PDB entry 8BWY | electron microscopy, 38.00 A resolution (very low resolution: no residue pairs are listed; an interface is given only as per-side residue counts) | chains d and M of the 19 polymer chains in the assembly

# Chain d
Protein: Dynein intermediate chain 2
Organism: Chlamydomonas reinhardtii
Reference sequence: I7M008 (I7M008_TETTS); the author numbering skips numbers that UniProt does not, so the offset changes along the chain: 1-258 = UniProt 1-258; 926-1334 = UniProt 259-667
Sequence (667 residues; numbered 1 to 1334; 667 numbers in that range are skipped by the numbering (no residue carries them; nothing is unmodelled there); the number before each row is that of its first residue):
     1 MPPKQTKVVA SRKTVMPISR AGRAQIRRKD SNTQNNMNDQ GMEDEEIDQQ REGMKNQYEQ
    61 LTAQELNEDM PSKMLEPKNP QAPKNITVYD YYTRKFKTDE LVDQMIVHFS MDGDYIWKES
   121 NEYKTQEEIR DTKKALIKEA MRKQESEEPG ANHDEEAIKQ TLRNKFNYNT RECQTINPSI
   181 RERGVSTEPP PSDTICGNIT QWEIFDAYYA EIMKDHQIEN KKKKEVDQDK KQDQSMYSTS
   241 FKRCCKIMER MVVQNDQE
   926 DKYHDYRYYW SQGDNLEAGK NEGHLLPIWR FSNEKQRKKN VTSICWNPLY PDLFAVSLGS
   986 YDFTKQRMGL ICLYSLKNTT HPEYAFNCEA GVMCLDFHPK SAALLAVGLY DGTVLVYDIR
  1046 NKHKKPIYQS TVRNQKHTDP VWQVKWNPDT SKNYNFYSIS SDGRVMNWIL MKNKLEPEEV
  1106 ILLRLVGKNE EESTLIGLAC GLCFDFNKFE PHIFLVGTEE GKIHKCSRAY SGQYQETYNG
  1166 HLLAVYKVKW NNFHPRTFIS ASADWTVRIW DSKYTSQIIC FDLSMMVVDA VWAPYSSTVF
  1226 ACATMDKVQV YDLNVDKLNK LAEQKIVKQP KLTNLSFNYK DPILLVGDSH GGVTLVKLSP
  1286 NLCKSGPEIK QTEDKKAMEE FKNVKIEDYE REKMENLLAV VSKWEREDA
Disordered / not traced: 1-74, 140-162, 202-234, 926-932, 940-960, 1048-1061, 1100-1113, 1313-1334

# Chain M
Protein: Dynein light chain
Organism: Chlamydomonas reinhardtii
Reference sequence: Q1HFW0 (Q1HFW0_TETTH); numbering as in UniProt (aligned over 1-87)
Sequence (87 residues; numbered 1 to 87; the number before each row is that of its first residue):
     1 MNHEPEVKAT DMEEDMIKRV KEIAINAVKE YKQEKQIAHY IKYEFDKIDG YGWNCIVGRN
    61 FGSHIIHQTK KYIFFKINEL CLLLWKA
Disordered / not traced: 1

# Chain d / chain M interface
At this resolution (38 A) residue pairs are not listed: 20 residues of chain d and 21 of chain M lie at the interface.

# Overview
20 residues of chain d face 21 of chain M across their interface.
Chain d is Dynein intermediate chain 2 and chain M is Dynein light chain, both from Chlamydomonas reinhardtii;
the structure, In situ outer dynein arm from Chlamydomonas reinhardtii in a pre-power stroke state, was
determined by electron microscopy, deposited together with 8BX8.
